Entry 2GHD (X-ray diffraction, 1.40 A resolution); this record covers chain X.

[Chain X]
Protein: cytosolic ascorbate peroxidase 1
Source organism: Glycine max
Notes: EC 1.11.1.11
UniProtKB: Q43758 (Q43758_SOYBN); numbering as in UniProt (aligned over 2-250)
Amino-acid sequence (261 residues; each row starts with the number of its first residue; numbers below 1 keep their minus sign (Met-10 is residue -10)):
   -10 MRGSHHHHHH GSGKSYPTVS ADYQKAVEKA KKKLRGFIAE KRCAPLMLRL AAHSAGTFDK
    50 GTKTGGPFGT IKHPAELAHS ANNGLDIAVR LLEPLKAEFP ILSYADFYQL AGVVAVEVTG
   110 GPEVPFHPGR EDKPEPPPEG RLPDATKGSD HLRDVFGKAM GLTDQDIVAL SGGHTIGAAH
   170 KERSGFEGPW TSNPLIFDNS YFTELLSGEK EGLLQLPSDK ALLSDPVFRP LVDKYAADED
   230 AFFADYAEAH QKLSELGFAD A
Not modelled in the structure: -10 to 0, 250
Differences from the reference sequence: expression tag (-10 to 1); engineered mutation Ala41 (Trp in Q43758)
Metal / ion sites: heme Fe: His163 (together with cyanide ion)
Residues lining bound ligands:
  - cyanide ion (CYN): Arg38, His42, His163
  - heme (HEM): Pro34, Leu35, Leu37, Arg38, Ala41, Pro132, Asp133, Ala134, Leu141, Phe145, Leu159, Ser160, Gly162, His163, Ile165, Gly166, Ala167, Ala168, His169, Arg172, Ser173, Gly174, Phe175, Trp179, Leu205, Ser207, Tyr235, Leu242

[Summary]
Ligands of chain X: cyanide ion and heme.
Chain X is cytosolic ascorbate peroxidase 1 (Glycine max); the structure, Conformational mobility in the
active site of a heme peroxidase, was determined by X-ray diffraction (same publication as 2GGN, 2GHC, 2GHE,
2GHH and 2GHK).
